Entry 5MRE (electron microscopy, 3.75 A resolution); this record covers chains II and aa of the 78 polymer chains in the assembly.

[Chain II]
Protein: uS9m
From: Saccharomyces cerevisiae
UniProtKB: P38120 (RT09_YEAST); numbering as in UniProt (aligned over 35-278)
Chain sequence (244 residues; row label = number of the first residue in the row):
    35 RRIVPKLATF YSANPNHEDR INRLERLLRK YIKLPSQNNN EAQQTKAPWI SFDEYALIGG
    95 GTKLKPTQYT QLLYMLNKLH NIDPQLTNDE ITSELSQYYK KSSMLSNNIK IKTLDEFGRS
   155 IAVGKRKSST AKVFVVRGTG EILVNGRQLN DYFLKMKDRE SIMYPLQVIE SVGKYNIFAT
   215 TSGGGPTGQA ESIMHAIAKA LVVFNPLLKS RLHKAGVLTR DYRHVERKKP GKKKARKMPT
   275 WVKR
Disordered / not traced: 72-80, 135-143

[Chain aa]
Molecule: 15S ribosomal RNA
From: Saccharomyces cerevisiae
Sequence (1649 nucleotides; each row starts with the number of its first residue):
     1 GUAAAAAAUU UAUAAGAAUA UGAUGUUGGU UCAGAUUAAG CGCUAAAUAA GGACAUGACA
    61 CAUGCGAAUC AUACGUUUAU UAUUGAUAAG AUAAUAAAUA UGUGGUGUAA ACGUGAGUAA
   121 UUUUAUUAGG AAUUAAUGAA CUAUAGAAUA AGCUAAAUAC UUAAUAUAUU AUUAUAUAAA
   181 AAUAAUUUAU AUAAUAAAAA GGAUAUAUAU AUAAUAUAUA UUUAUCUAUA GUCAAGCCAA
   241 UAAUGGUUUA GGUAGUAGGU UUAUUAAGAG UUAAACCUAG CCAACGAUCC AUAAUCGAUA
   301 AUGAAAGUUA GAACGAUCAC GUUGACUCUG AAAUAUAGUC AAUAUCUAUA AGAUACAGCA
   361 GUGAGGAAUA UUGGACAAUG AUCGAAAGAU UGAUCCAGUU ACUUAUUAGG AUGAUAUAUA
   421 AAAAUAUUUU AUUUUAUUUA UAAAUAUUAA AUAUUUAUAA UAAUAAUAAU AAUAAUAUAU
   481 AUAUAUAAAU UGAUUAAAAA UAAAAUCCAU AAAUAAUUAA AAUAAUGAUA UUAAUUACCA
   541 UAUAUAUUUU UAUAUGGAUA UAUAUAUUAA UAAUAAUAUU AAUUUUAUUA UUAUUAAUAA
   601 UAUAUUUUAA UAGUCCUGAC UAAUAUUUGU GCCAGCAGUC GCGGUAACAC AAAGAGGGCG
   661 AGCGUUAAUC AUAAUGGUUU AAAGGAUCCG UAGAAUGAAU UAUAUAUUAU AAUUUAGAGU
   721 UAAUAAAAUA UAAUUAAAGA AUUAUAAUAG UAAAGAUGAA AUAAUAAUAA UAAUUAUAAG
   781 ACUAAUAUAU GUGAAAAUAU UAAUUAAAUA UUAACUGACA UUGAGGGAUU AAAACUAGAG
   841 UAGCGAAACG GAUUCGAUAC CCGUGUAGUU CUAGUAGUAA ACUAUGAAUA CAAUUAUUUA
   901 UAAUAUAUAU UAUAUAUAAA UAAUAAAUGA AAAUGAAAGU AUUCCACCUG AAGAGUACGU
   961 UAGCAAUAAU GAAACUCAAA ACAAUAGACG GUUACAGACU UAAGCAGUGG AGCAUGUUAU
  1021 UUAAUUCGAU AAUCCACGAC UAACCUUACC AUAUUUUGAA UAUUAUAAUA AUUAUUAUAA
  1081 UUAUUAUAUU ACAGGCGUUA CAUUGUUGUC UUUAGUUCGU GCUGCAAAGU UUUAGAUUAA
  1141 GUUCAUAAAC GAACAAAACU CCAUAUAUAU AAUUUUAAUU AUAUAUAAUU UUAUAUUAUU
  1201 UAUUAAUAUA AAGAAAGGAA UUAAGACAAA UCAUAAUGAU CCUUAUAAUA UGGGUAAUAG
  1261 ACGUGCUAUA AUAAAAUGAU AAUAAAAUUA UAUAAAAUAU AUUUAAUUAU AUUUAAUUAA
  1321 UAAUAUAAAA CAUUUUAAUU UUUAAUAUAU UUUUUUAUUA UAUAUUAAUA UGAAUUAUAA
  1381 UCUGAAAUUC GAUUAUAUGA AAAAAGAAUU GCUAGUAAUA CGUAAAUUAG UAUGUUACGG
  1441 UGAAUAUUCU AACUGUUUCG CACUAAUCAC UCAUCACGCG UUGAAACAUA UUAUUAUCUU
  1501 AUUAUUUAUA UAAUAUUUUU UAAUAAAUAU UAAUAAUUAU UAAUUUAUAU UUAUUUAUAU
  1561 CAGAAAUAAU AUGAAUUAAU GCGAAGUUGA AAUACAGUUA CCGUAGGGGA ACCUGCGGUG
  1621 GGCUUAUAAA UAUCUUAAAU AUUCUUACA
Disordered / not traced: 1-12, 86-88, 167-171, 183-184, 211-213, 421-477, 546-549, 564-599, 705-707, 730, 906-910, 1075-1077, 1200-1202, 1363-1366, 1529-1535
Ion coordination: Mg2+ site 1 near A20 (its only coordinating residue here); Mg2+ site 2 near A33 (its only coordinating residue here); Mg2+ site 3 near A39 (its only coordinating residue here); Mg2+ site 4: A55, G115; Mg2+ site 5 near A110 (its only coordinating residue here); Mg2+ site 6 near G115 (its only coordinating residue here); Mg2+ site 7: A116, G117, A294; Mg2+ site 8: U149, G201; Mg2+ site 9: A159, C160; Mg2+ site 10: G246, U249, A287, U288; Mg2+ site 11: U248, C958; Mg2+ site 12 near U256 (its only coordinating residue here); 65 more Mg2+ sites not listed

[Chain II / chain aa interface]
Contacting residue pairs (122; chain II residue first):
  Arg-63(II) with U1643(aa), phosphate contact; C1644(aa), salt bridge to the phosphate
  Ile-66(II) with U1642(aa), base contact; U1643(aa), sugar contact
  Lys-67(II) with U1640(aa), salt bridge to the phosphate; U1642(aa), hydrogen bond to the base; U1643(aa), hydrogen bond to the base
  Lys-97(II) with C1150(aa), hydrogen bond to the phosphate; G1151(aa), salt bridge to the phosphate
  Lys-99(II) with A1145(aa), phosphate contact
  Pro-100(II) with C1144(aa), phosphate contact
  Thr-101(II) with A1145(aa), phosphate contact
  Lys-159(II) with A1165(aa), salt bridge to the phosphate; U1180(aa), salt bridge to the phosphate
  Arg-160(II) with G1415(aa), hydrogen bond to the base
  Lys-161(II) with G1415(aa), base contact; G1440(aa), phosphate contact; U1441(aa), salt bridge to the phosphate; G1442(aa), hydrogen bond to the base
  Ser-162(II) with A1284(aa), sugar contact; G1439(aa), hydrogen bond to the phosphate; G1440(aa), hydrogen bond to the phosphate
  Thr-164(II) with U1179(aa), sugar contact; U1180(aa), phosphate contact
  Lys-166(II) with U1179(aa), salt bridge to the phosphate
  Arg-181(II) with A1282(aa), hydrogen bond to the sugar
  Tyr-186(II) with U1283(aa), sugar contact
  Leu-188(II) with A1330(aa), base contact; C1331(aa), sugar contact
  Lys-189(II) with A1330(aa), sugar contact; U1441(aa), hydrogen bond to the phosphate; G1442(aa), salt bridge to the phosphate
  Thr-214(II) with U1179(aa), hydrogen bond to the base
  Thr-215(II) with U1179(aa), base contact
  Ser-216(II) with U1179(aa), hydrogen bond to the sugar; A1284(aa), phosphate contact
  Gly-217(II) with A1284(aa), hydrogen bond to the phosphate; A1285(aa), phosphate contact
  Gly-218(II) with U1283(aa), hydrogen bond to the sugar; A1284(aa), hydrogen bond to the sugar; G1440(aa), phosphate contact
  Gly-219(II) with U1283(aa), sugar contact; G1440(aa), phosphate contact; U1441(aa), phosphate contact
  Pro-220(II) with U1283(aa), sugar contact; A1329(aa), base contact; U1441(aa), phosphate contact
  Thr-221(II) with U1441(aa), hydrogen bond to the phosphate; G1442(aa), hydrogen bond to the phosphate
  Gly-222(II) with U1441(aa), hydrogen bond to the phosphate
  Gln-223(II) with U1283(aa), hydrogen bond to the phosphate; A1284(aa), hydrogen bond to the phosphate
  Lys-243(II) with G1213(aa), salt bridge to the phosphate; A1214(aa), salt bridge to the phosphate
  Ser-244(II) with A1212(aa), hydrogen bond to the phosphate
  His-247(II) with G1213(aa), hydrogen bond to the base; A1215(aa), salt bridge to the phosphate
  Lys-248(II) with A1211(aa), salt bridge to the phosphate
  Leu-252(II) with A1214(aa), sugar contact
  Thr-253(II) with A1214(aa), phosphate contact; A1215(aa), phosphate contact
  Arg-254(II) with U1164(aa), hydrogen bond to the phosphate; A1165(aa), salt bridge to the phosphate; A1214(aa), hydrogen bond to the sugar
  Tyr-256(II) with A1163(aa), hydrogen bond to the base; U1164(aa), sugar contact; A1216(aa), stacking on the base; G1217(aa), hydrogen bond to the base
  Arg-257(II) with G1415(aa), base contact
  His-258(II) with A1163(aa), sugar contact; G1415(aa), sugar contact
  Val-259(II) with G1415(aa), sugar contact; U1416(aa), phosphate contact; G1439(aa), sugar contact; G1440(aa), phosphate contact
  Glu-260(II) with G1218(aa), sugar contact; G1415(aa), phosphate contact; U1416(aa), hydrogen bond to the phosphate
  Arg-261(II) with A1437(aa), salt bridge to the phosphate; C1438(aa), phosphate contact
  Lys-262(II) with U1436(aa), salt bridge to the phosphate; A1437(aa), salt bridge to the phosphate; C1438(aa), hydrogen bond to the phosphate
  Lys-263(II) with G1218(aa), hydrogen bond to the phosphate; A1219(aa), sugar contact; A1437(aa), phosphate contact
  Pro-264(II) with U1436(aa), phosphate contact; A1437(aa), phosphate contact
  Gly-265(II) with U1436(aa), phosphate contact
  Lys-267(II) with G1265(aa), phosphate contact; U1435(aa), salt bridge to the phosphate
  Lys-268(II) with A1417(aa), salt bridge to the phosphate; A1418(aa), salt bridge to the phosphate; U1419(aa), base contact
  Ala-269(II) with U1416(aa), sugar contact; A1417(aa), phosphate contact
  Arg-270(II) with G1218(aa), sugar contact; C1412(aa), sugar contact; U1413(aa), salt bridge to the phosphate; A1414(aa), salt bridge to the phosphate; U1416(aa), phosphate contact; A1417(aa), hydrogen bond to the phosphate
  Lys-271(II) with G1411(aa), sugar contact; A1417(aa), hydrogen bond to the phosphate; A1418(aa), salt bridge to the phosphate
  Met-272(II) with G1411(aa), hydrogen bond to the sugar
  Thr-274(II) with U1264(aa), hydrogen bond to the phosphate; G1265(aa), hydrogen bond to the phosphate; U1410(aa), sugar contact
  Trp-275(II) with A1032(aa), hydrogen bond to the phosphate; U1033(aa), hydrogen bond to the phosphate; U1264(aa), phosphate contact; U1410(aa), phosphate contact; G1411(aa), phosphate contact
  Val-276(II) with A1032(aa), sugar contact; C1035(aa), base contact; G1263(aa), phosphate contact; U1264(aa), phosphate contact
  Lys-277(II) with A1031(aa), sugar contact
  Arg-278(II) with C1034(aa), base contact; C1035(aa), base contact; C1262(aa), hydrogen bond to the sugar
Other interface residues (no listed pair), chain II (59 interface residues in all): Lys-64, Val-157, Lys-266, Pro-273

[Summary]
59 residues of chain II and 56 residues of chain aa are in contact; the contacts include 36 hydrogen bonds, 22
salt bridges and 1 aromatic stacking contact. Polar pairs include Lys-67(II)/U1642(aa), Lys-67(II)/U1643(aa)
and Arg-160(II)/G1415(aa). A55(aa) and G115(aa) coordinate Mg2+ site 4.
Chain II is uS9m and chain aa is 15S ribosomal RNA, both from Saccharomyces cerevisiae; the structure,
Structure of the yeast mitochondrial ribosome - Class B, was determined by electron microscopy (same
publication as 5MRC and 5MRF).
